9IVR - chains D and Q of the 24 polymer chains in the assembly; structure by electron microscopy, 2.80 A resolution.

Chain D (and Q):
Protein: Ras GTPase-activating protein-binding protein 1
Source organism: Homo sapiens
Notes: EC 3.6.4.12, 3.6.4.13; chain Q of this document is another copy of the same molecule, construct and numbering; everything in this record applies to it too
Reference sequence: Q13283 (G3BP1_HUMAN); residue numbers follow UniProt; this construct covers 1-138
Chain sequence (141 residues; each row starts with the number of its first residue; numbers below 1 keep their minus sign (Gly-2 is residue -2)):
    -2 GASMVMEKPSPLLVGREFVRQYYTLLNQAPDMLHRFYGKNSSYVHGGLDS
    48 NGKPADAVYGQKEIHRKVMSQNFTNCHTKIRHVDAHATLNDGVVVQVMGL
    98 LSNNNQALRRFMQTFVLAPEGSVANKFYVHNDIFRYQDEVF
Not modelled in the structure: -2 to 4
Sequence notes: expression tag (-2 to 0)
Curated features (UniProtKB/Swiss-Prot):
  - cross-link (Glycyl lysine isopeptide (Lys-Gly)): Lys36 (interchain with G-Cter in ubiquitin), Lys50 (interchain with G-Cter in ubiquitin), Lys59 (interchain with G-Cter in ubiquitin), Lys64 (interchain with G-Cter in ubiquitin), Lys76 (interchain with G-Cter in ubiquitin), Lys123 (interchain with G-Cter in ubiquitin)
  - natural variant: Arg78 (R78C: Found in a patient with a neurodevelopmental disorder; uncertain significance), Arg132 (R132I: Found in a patient with a neurodevelopmental disorder; uncertain significance)
  - mutagenesis: Phe15 (F15W: Decreased interaction with USP10), Phe33 (F33W: Abolished interaction with CAPRIN1 and ability to undergo liquid-liquid phase separation. Abolished interaction with USP10), Lys36 (K36R: In 10KR; abolished ubiquitination in response to heat shock, leading to decreased stress granule disassembly when associated with R-50, R-59, R-64, R-76, R-123, R-353, R-357, R-376 and R-393 ...), Lys50 (K50R: In 10KR; abolished ubiquitination in response to heat shock, leading to decreased stress granule disassembly when associated with R-36, R-59, R-64, R-76, R-123, R-353, R-357, R-376 and R-393 ...), Lys59 (K59R: In 10KR; abolished ubiquitination in response to heat shock, leading to decreased stress granule disassembly when associated with R-36, R-50, R-64, R-76, R-123, R-353, R-357, R-376 and R-393 ...), Lys64 (K64R: In 10KR; abolished ubiquitination in response to heat shock, leading to decreased stress granule disassembly when associated with R-36, R-50, R-59, R-76, R-123, R-353, R-357, R-376 and R-393 ...), Lys76 (K76R: In 10KR; abolished ubiquitination in response to heat shock, leading to decreased stress granule disassembly when associated with R-36, R-50, R-59, R-64, R-123, R-353, R-357, R-376 and R-393 ...), Lys123 (K123R: In 10KR; abolished ubiquitination in response to heat shock, leading to decreased stress granule disassembly when associated with R-36, R-50, R-59, R-64, R-76, R-353, R-357, R-376 and R-393 ...), Phe124 (F124W: Does not affect interaction with USP10)

Chain D / chain Q interface:
Residue-residue contacts (4; chain D residue first):
  Ala104(D) - Phe138(Q)
  Phe138(D) - Asn102(Q)
  Phe138(D) - Gln103(Q)
  Phe138(D) - Ala104(Q)  hydrogen bond (backbone-backbone)
Other interface residues (no listed pair), chain D (4 interface residues in all): Asn101, Gln103
Other interface residues (no listed pair), chain Q (5 interface residues in all): Lys50

Summary:
4 residues of chain D face 5 of chain Q across their interface, with 1 hydrogen bond. The hydrogen-bonded pair
Phe138(D)-Ala104(Q) is a backbone contact. UniProt lists 9 mutagenesis sites on chain D.
Both chains are Ras GTPase-activating protein-binding protein 1 (Homo sapiens). Entry 9IVR (Cryo-EM structure
of the CHIKV nsP3 peptide in complex with the NTF2L domain of G3BP1 (Conformation ...) was determined by
electron microscopy together with 9IVQ, 9IVS and 9J5S from the same study.
